Entry 1ZS4 (X-ray diffraction, 1.70 A resolution); this record covers chains T and A of the 6 polymer chains in the assembly.

== Chain T ==
Molecule: DNA - 27mer
Sequence (27 nucleotides; numbered 1 to 27; the number before each row is that of its first residue):
     1 TATTCGTGCA AACAAACGCA ACGAGGT

== Chain A ==
Protein: Regulatory protein CII
Source organism: Enterobacteria phage lambda
Reference sequence: P03042 (RPC2_LAMBD); residue numbers follow UniProt; this construct covers 4-82
Chain sequence (83 residues; each row starts with the number of its first residue; numbering starts at 0):
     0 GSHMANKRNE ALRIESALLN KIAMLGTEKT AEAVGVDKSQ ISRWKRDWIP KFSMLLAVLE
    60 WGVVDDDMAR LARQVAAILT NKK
Unresolved in the structure: 82
Construct notes: cloning artifact (0-3)
Swiss-Prot annotation at these positions:
  - DNA-binding region: Thr26 to Arg45 (H-T-H motif)

== Chain T / chain A interface ==
Residue-residue contacts (11):
  DA16(T) - Trp47(A)  phosphate contact
  DC17(T) - Gln39(A)  sugar contact
  DC17(T) - Trp43(A)  hydrogen bond to the phosphate
  DG18(T) - Val35(A)  phosphate contact
  DG18(T) - Asp36(A)  hydrogen bond to the phosphate
  DG18(T) - Ser38(A)  hydrogen bond to the base
  DG18(T) - Gln39(A)  hydrogen bond to the base
  DG18(T) - Arg42(A)  base contact
  DC19(T) - Asp36(A)  base contact
  DC19(T) - Ser38(A)  hydrogen bond to the base
  DA20(T) - Ser38(A)  base contact
Other interface residues (no listed pair), chain T (6 interface residues in all): DA21
Other interface residues (no listed pair), chain A (9 interface residues in all): Gly34, Lys37

== Summary ==
Chain T and chain A form an interface of 6 and 9 residues respectively; the contacts include 5 hydrogen bonds.
Polar contacts include DG18(T)-Ser38(A), DG18(T)-Gln39(A) and DC19(T)-Ser38(A).
Here chain T is DNA - 27mer and chain A is Regulatory protein CII (Enterobacteria phage lambda). Entry 1ZS4
(Structure of bacteriophage lambda cII protein in complex with DNA) was determined by X-ray diffraction
together with 1ZPQ from the same study.
